PDB entry 9ARV | electron microscopy, 3.60 A resolution | chains B and O of the 11 polymer chains in the assembly

Chain B (and O):
Name: Isoform 1 of Immunoglobulin heavy constant mu
Source organism: Homo sapiens
Notes: chain O of this document is another copy of the same molecule, construct and numbering; everything in this record applies to it too
UniProtKB: P01871 (IGHM_HUMAN), isoform P01871-1; residues 28-375 here correspond to UniProt positions 106-453 (UniProt number = residue number + 78)
Amino-acid sequence (375 residues; row label = number of the first residue in the row):
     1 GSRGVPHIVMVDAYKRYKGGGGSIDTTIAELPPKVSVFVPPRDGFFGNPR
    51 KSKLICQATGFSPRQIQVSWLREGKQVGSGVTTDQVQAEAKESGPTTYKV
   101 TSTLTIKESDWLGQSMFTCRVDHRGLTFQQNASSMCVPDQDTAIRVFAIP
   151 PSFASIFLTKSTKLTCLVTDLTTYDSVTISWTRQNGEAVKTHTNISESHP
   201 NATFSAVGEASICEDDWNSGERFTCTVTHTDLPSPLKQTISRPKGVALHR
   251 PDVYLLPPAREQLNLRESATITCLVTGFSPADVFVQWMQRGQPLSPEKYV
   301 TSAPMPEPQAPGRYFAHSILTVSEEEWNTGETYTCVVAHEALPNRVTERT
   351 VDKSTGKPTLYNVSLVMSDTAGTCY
Unresolved in the structure: 1-140, 371-375 (chain O: 1-140, 369-375)
Differences from the reference sequence: expression tag (1-27)
Curated features (UniProtKB/Swiss-Prot):
  - glycosylation (N-linked (GlcNAc...) asparagine): Asn131 (complex), Asn194, Asn201
Cystine bridges: Cys166-Cys225, Cys273-Cys335

How chain B and chain O interact:
Contacting residue pairs (4):
  Tyr361(B) - Met367(O)  hydrophobic
  Tyr361(B) - Ser368(O)
  Met367(B) - Val363(O)  hydrophobic
  Asp369(B) - Lys353(O)  salt bridge
Interface residues without a listed pair, chain B (5 interface residues in all): Val363, Leu365
Interface residues without a listed pair, chain O (5 interface residues in all): Leu365

In short:
The chain B/chain O interface involves 5 residues from each chain, with 1 salt bridge. The salt-bridged pair
is Asp369(B)-Lys353(O).
Chain B and chain O are both Isoform 1 of Immunoglobulin heavy constant mu (Homo sapiens); the structure,
CryoEM structure of AMETA-A3, was determined by electron microscopy.
